Entry 2PL6 (X-ray diffraction, 2.20 A resolution); this record covers chain A.

Chain A:
Name: Hydrophobin-2
Source organism: Hypocrea jecorina
Reference sequence: P79073 (HYP2_TRIRE); residues 1-71 here correspond to UniProt positions 16-86 (UniProt number = residue number + 15)
Sequence (71 residues; row label = number of the first residue in the row):
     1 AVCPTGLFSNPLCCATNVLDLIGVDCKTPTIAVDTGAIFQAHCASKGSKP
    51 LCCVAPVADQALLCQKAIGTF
Disulfide bonds: Cys3-Cys52, Cys13-Cys43, Cys14-Cys26, Cys53-Cys64

Overview:
Chain A is Hydrophobin-2 (Hypocrea jecorina); the structure, Monoclinic crystal structure of hydrophobin HFBII
in presence of a detergent, was determined by X-ray diffraction together with 2PL7 from the same study.
